PDB entry 7JGA | electron microscopy, 3.20 A resolution | chains A and F of the 20 polymer chains in the assembly

== Chain A ==
Protein: ATP synthase subunit alpha
Source organism: Mycolicibacterium smegmatis
Notes: EC 7.1.2.2
UniProt: A0A0D6IV93 (A0A0D6IV93_MYCSM); numbering as in UniProt (aligned over 1-548)
Chain sequence (548 residues; numbered 1 to 548; the number before each row is that of its first residue):
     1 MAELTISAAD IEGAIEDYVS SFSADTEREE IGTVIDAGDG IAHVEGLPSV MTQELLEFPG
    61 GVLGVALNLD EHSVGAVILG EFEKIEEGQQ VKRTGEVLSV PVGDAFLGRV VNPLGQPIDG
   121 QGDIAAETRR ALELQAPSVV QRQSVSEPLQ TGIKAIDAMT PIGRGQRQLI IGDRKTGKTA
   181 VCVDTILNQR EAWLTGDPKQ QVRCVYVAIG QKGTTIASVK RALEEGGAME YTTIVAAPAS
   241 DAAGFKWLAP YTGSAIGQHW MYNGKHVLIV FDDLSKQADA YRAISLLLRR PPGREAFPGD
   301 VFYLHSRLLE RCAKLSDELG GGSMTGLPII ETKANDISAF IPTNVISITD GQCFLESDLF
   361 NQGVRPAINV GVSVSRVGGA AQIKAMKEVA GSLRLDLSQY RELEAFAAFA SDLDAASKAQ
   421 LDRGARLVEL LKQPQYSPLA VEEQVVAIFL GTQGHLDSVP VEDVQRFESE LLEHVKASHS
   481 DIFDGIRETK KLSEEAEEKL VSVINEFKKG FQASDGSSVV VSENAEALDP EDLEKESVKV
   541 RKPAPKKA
Unresolved in the structure: 1-6, 521-548

== Chain F ==
Protein: ATP synthase subunit beta
Source organism: Mycolicibacterium smegmatis
Notes: EC 7.1.2.2
UniProt: A0A0D6IU77 (A0A0D6IU77_MYCSM); numbering as in UniProt (aligned over 1-475)
Chain sequence (475 residues; row label = number of the first residue in the row):
     1 MTATAEKTAG RVVRITGPVV DVEFPRGSVP ELFNALHAEI TFGALAKTLT LEVAQHLGDS
    61 LVRCISMQPT DGLVRGVEVT DTGASISVPV GDGVKGHVFN ALGDCLDDPG YGKDFEHWSI
   121 HRKPPAFSDL EPRTEMLETG LKVVDLLTPY VRGGKIALFG GAGVGKTVLI QEMINRIARN
   181 FGGTSVFAGV GERTREGNDL WVELADANVL KDTALVFGQM DEPPGTRMRV ALSALTMAEF
   241 FRDEQGQDVL LFIDNIFRFT QAGSEVSTLL GRMPSAVGYQ PTLADEMGEL QERITSTRGR
   301 SITSMQAVYV PADDYTDPAP ATTFAHLDAT TELSRAVFSK GIFPAVDPLA SSSTILDPAI
   361 VGDEHYRVAQ EVIRILQRYK DLQDIIAILG IDELSEEDKQ LVNRARRIER FLSQNMMAAE
   421 QFTGQPGSTV PLKETIEAFD KLTKGEFDHL PEQAFFLIGG LDDLAKKAES LGAKL
Unresolved in the structure: 1-7, 472-475

== Chain A / chain F interface ==
Residue-residue contacts (68):
  Ile-35(A) / Leu-57(F)
  Ile-35(A) / Gly-58(F)  hydrogen bond (backbone-backbone)
  Asp-36(A) / His-56(F)
  Asp-36(A) / Leu-57(F)
  Asp-36(A) / Gly-58(F)
  Ala-37(A) / Gln-55(F)
  Ala-37(A) / His-56(F)  hydrogen bond (backbone-backbone)
  Asp-39(A) / Gln-55(F)  hydrogen bond
  Asp-39(A) / Arg-272(F)  salt bridge
  Asp-39(A) / Thr-282(F)
  Phe-82(A) / Leu-32(F)  hydrophobic
  Glu-83(A) / Leu-32(F)
  Glu-83(A) / Phe-33(F)
  Ile-85(A) / Leu-32(F)
  Glu-86(A) / Val-29(F)
  Glu-86(A) / Glu-31(F)
  Glu-86(A) / His-56(F)
  Glu-87(A) / His-56(F)  hydrogen bond (backbone-side chain)
  Glu-87(A) / Gly-58(F)
  Glu-87(A) / Asp-59(F)  hydrogen bond (side chain-backbone)
  Glu-87(A) / Ser-60(F)  hydrogen bond (side chain-backbone)
  Ile-118(A) / Phe-127(F)
  Asp-119(A) / Ser-128(F)
  Arg-174(A) / Phe-324(F)
  Arg-174(A) / Thr-330(F)  hydrogen bond
  Arg-174(A) / Glu-332(F)  salt bridge
  Lys-175(A) / Ser-352(F)
  Lys-175(A) / Thr-354(F)
  Lys-212(A) / Ala-325(F)
  Lys-212(A) / His-326(F)
  Lys-212(A) / Leu-327(F)
  Lys-212(A) / Asp-328(F)  salt bridge
  Gly-213(A) / Phe-127(F)
  Gly-213(A) / Leu-130(F)
  Thr-214(A) / Leu-130(F)
  Ile-216(A) / Phe-127(F)  hydrophobic
  Ala-217(A) / Phe-127(F)
  Arg-221(A) / Glu-131(F)  salt bridge
  Arg-221(A) / Pro-132(F)
  Ala-239(A) / Gly-288(F)
  Ala-239(A) / His-326(F)
  Ser-240(A) / Pro-124(F)
  Ser-240(A) / Glu-292(F)
  Asp-279(A) / Ala-284(F)
  Arg-282(A) / Ser-275(F)  hydrogen bond
  Ala-283(A) / Pro-281(F)
  Leu-286(A) / Met-273(F)  hydrophobic
  Leu-286(A) / Ser-275(F)
  Leu-286(A) / Pro-281(F)  hydrophobic
  Arg-289(A) / Gly-271(F)  hydrogen bond (side chain-backbone)
  Arg-289(A) / Met-273(F)
  Arg-290(A) / Met-273(F)
  Ala-296(A) / Ser-275(F)
  Ala-296(A) / Ala-276(F)
  Lys-333(A) / Thr-316(F)
  Lys-333(A) / Ala-321(F)
  Ala-334(A) / Thr-316(F)
  Asp-358(A) / Gln-377(F)
  Asn-361(A) / Leu-349(F)
  Asn-361(A) / Ile-373(F)
  Asn-361(A) / Arg-374(F)
  Asn-361(A) / Gln-377(F)  hydrogen bond
  Gln-362(A) / Arg-374(F)
  Gln-362(A) / Asp-381(F)  hydrogen bond
  Arg-365(A) / Tyr-366(F)  hydrogen bond
  Arg-365(A) / Gln-370(F)
  Ala-408(A) / Ser-395(F)
  Gln-435(A) / Asp-357(F)  hydrogen bond
Also at the interface, not in a pair above, chain A (48 interface residues in all): Gly-38, Glu-81, Val-110, Gly-120, Gly-210, Ser-218, Lys-220, Lys-276, Leu-287, Pro-292, Glu-295, Ser-357
Also at the interface, not in a pair above, chain F (55 interface residues in all): Ala-54, Leu-61, His-121, Lys-123, Lys-155, Pro-274, Glu-289, Thr-322, Ala-350

== In short ==
The interface between chain A and chain F involves 48 residues on one side and 55 on the other, with 13
hydrogen bonds and 4 salt bridges. Polar contacts include Asp-39(A)/Arg-272(F), Arg-174(A)/Glu-332(F) and
Lys-212(A)/Asp-328(F).
Chain A is ATP synthase subunit alpha and chain F is ATP synthase subunit beta, both from Mycolicibacterium
smegmatis; the structure, Cryo-EM structure of bedaquiline-saturated Mycobacterium smegmatis ATP synthase
rotational state 3, was determined by electron microscopy (same publication as 7JG5, 7JG6, 7JG7, 7JG8, 7JG9,
7JGB and 7JGC).
